Entry 3WB5 (X-ray diffraction, 2.50 A resolution); this record covers chain A.

[Chain A]
Molecule: Beta-secretase 1
From: Homo sapiens
Notes: EC 3.4.23.46; fragment: active protease domain
Reference sequence: P56817 (BACE1_HUMAN); residues -18 to 393 here correspond to UniProt positions 43-454 (UniProt number = residue number + 61)
Sequence (416 residues; row label = number of the first residue in the row; numbers below 1 keep their minus sign (Gly-22 is residue -22)):
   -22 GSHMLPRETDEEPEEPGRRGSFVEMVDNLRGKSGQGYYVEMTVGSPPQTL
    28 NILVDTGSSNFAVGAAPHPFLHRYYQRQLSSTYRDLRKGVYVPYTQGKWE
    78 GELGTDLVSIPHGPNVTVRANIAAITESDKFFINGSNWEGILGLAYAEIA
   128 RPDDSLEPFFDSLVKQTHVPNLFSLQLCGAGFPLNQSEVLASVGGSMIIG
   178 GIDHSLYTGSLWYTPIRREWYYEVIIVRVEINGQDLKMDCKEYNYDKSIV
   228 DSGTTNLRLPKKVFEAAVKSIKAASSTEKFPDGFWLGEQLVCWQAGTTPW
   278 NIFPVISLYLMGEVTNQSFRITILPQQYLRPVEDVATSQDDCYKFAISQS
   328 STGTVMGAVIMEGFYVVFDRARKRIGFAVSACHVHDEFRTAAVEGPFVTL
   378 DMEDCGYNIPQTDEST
Disordered / not traced: -22 to -2, 157-167, 274-276, 309-319, 364, 386-393
Sequence notes: expression tag (-22 to -19)
UniProt features mapped onto this chain:
  - active site: Asp32, Asp228
  - modified residue (N6-acetyllysine): Lys65, Lys214, Lys218, Lys224, Lys238, Lys239, Lys246
  - glycosylation (N-linked (GlcNAc...) asparagine): Asn92, Asn111, Asn162, Asn293
Disulfide bonds: Cys155-Cys359, Cys217-Cys382
Ligand contacts: 0B4 ((6S)-2-amino-3,6-dimethyl-6-[(1R,2R)-2-phenylcyclopropyl]-5,6-dihydropyrimidin-4(3H)-one): Leu30, Asp32, Gly34, Ser35, Tyr71, Phe108, Ile110, Trp115, Ile118, Asp228, Gly230, Thr231

[In short]
Chain A binds compound 0B4. UniProt lists active-site residues Asp32 and Asp228.
Chain A is Beta-secretase 1 (Homo sapiens); the structure, Crystal Structure of beta secetase in complex with
(6S)-2-amino-3,6-dimethyl-6-[(1R,2R)-2-phenylcyclopropyl]-3,4,5,6-tetrahydropyrimidin-4-one, was determined by
X-ray diffraction, deposited together with 3WB4.
